Entry 6R5K (electron microscopy, 4.80 A resolution (low resolution: residue-level contacts below are approximate; hydrogen-bond / salt-bridge calls are withheld)); this record covers chains A and F of the 7 polymer chains in the assembly.

== Chain A ==
Protein: PAN2-PAN3 deadenylation complex catalytic subunit PAN2
From: Saccharomyces cerevisiae (strain ATCC 204508 / S288c)
Notes: EC 3.1.13.4
UniProt: P53010 (PAN2_YEAST); residue numbers follow UniProt; this construct covers 1-1115
Sequence (1115 residues; each row starts with the number of its first residue):
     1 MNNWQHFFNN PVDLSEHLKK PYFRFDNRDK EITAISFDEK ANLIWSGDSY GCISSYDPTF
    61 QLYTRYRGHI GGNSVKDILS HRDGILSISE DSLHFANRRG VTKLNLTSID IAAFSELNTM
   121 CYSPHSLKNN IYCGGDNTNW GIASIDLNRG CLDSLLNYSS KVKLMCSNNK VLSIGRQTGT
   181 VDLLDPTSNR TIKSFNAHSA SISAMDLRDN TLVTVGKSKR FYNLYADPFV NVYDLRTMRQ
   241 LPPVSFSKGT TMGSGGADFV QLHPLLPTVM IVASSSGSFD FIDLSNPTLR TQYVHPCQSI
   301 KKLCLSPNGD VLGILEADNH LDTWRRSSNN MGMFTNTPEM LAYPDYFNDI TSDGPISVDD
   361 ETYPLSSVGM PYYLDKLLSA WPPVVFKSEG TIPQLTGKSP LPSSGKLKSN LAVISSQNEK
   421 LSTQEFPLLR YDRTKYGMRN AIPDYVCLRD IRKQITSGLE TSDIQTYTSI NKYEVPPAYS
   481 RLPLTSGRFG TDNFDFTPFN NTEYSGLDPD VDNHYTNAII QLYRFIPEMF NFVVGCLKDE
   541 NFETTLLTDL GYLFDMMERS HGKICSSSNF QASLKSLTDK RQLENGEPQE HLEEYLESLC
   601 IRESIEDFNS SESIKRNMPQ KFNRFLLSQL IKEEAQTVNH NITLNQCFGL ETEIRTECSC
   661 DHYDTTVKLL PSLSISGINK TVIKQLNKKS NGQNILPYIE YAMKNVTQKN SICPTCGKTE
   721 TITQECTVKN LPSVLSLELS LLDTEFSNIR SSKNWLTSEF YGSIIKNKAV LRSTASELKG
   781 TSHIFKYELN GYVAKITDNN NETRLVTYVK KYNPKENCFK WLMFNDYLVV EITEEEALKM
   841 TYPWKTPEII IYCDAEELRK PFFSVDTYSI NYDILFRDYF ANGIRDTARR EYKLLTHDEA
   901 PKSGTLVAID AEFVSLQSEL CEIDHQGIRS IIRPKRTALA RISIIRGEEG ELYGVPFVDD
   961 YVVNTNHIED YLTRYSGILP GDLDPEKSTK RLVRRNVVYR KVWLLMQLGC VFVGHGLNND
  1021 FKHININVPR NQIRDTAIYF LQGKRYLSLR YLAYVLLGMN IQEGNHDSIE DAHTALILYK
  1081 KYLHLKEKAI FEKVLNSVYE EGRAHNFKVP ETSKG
Not modelled in the structure: 1-30, 396-410, 583-592, 682-691, 926-931, 1112-1115
Swiss-Prot annotation at these positions:
  - binding site (Zn(2+)): Cys660, His662, Cys713, Cys716
  - binding site (a divalent metal cation): Asp910, Glu912, Asp1020, Asp1071
  - mutagenesis: Glu912 (E912A: Abolishes nuclease activity), Asp1020 (D1020A: Abolishes nuclease activity)
Bound ions: Mg2+: Leu1047 (shared with 1 residue of chain E)
Reported in the primary citation:
  - catalytic residues: Asp910, Asp1020 (by similarity / conservation)
  - mutagenesis - D1020A: decreased catalytic activity

== Chain F ==
Protein: Polyadenylate-binding protein, cytoplasmic and nuclear
From: Saccharomyces cerevisiae (strain ATCC 204508 / S288c)
UniProt: P04147 (PABP_YEAST); residues 1-577 here = UniProt positions 1-577
Sequence (581 residues; row label = number of the first residue in the row; numbers below 1 keep their minus sign (Gly-3 is residue -3)):
    -3 GPDSMADITD KTAEQLENLN IQDDQKQAAT GSESQSVENS SASLYVGDLE PSVSEAHLYD
    57 IFSPIGSVSS IRVCRDAITK TSLGYAYVNF NDHEAGRKAI EQLNYTPIKG RLCRIMWSQR
   117 DPSLRKKGSG NIFIKNLHPD IDNKALYDTF SVFGDILSSK IATDENGKSK GFGFVHFEEE
   177 GAAKEAIDAL NGMLLNGQEI YVAPHLSRKE RDSQLEETKA HYTNLYVKNI NSETTDEQFQ
   237 ELFAKFGPIV SASLEKDADG KLKGFGFVNY EKHEDAVKAV EALNDSELNG EKLYVGRAQK
   297 KNERMHVLKK QYEAYRLEKM AKYQGVNLFV KNLDDSVDDE KLEEEFAPYG TITSAKVMRT
   357 ENGKSKGFGF VCFSTPEEAT KAITEKNQQI VAGKPLYVAI AQRKDVRRSQ LAQQIQARNQ
   417 MRYQQATAAA AAAAAGMPGQ FMPPMFYGVM PPRGVPFNGP NPQQMNPMGG MPKNGMPPQF
   477 RNGPVYGVPP QGGFPRNAND NNQFYQQKQR QALGEQLYKK VSAKTSNEEA AGKITGMILD
   537 LPPQEVFPLL ESDELFEQHY KEASAAYESF KKEQEQQTEQ A
Not modelled in the structure: -3 to 33, 199-577
Differences from the reference sequence: expression tag (-3 to 0)
Swiss-Prot annotation at these positions:
  - region: Asp281 to Ala317 (Required and sufficient for nuclear import)
  - motif: Leu12 to Ile17 (Nuclear export signal)
  - modified residue: Ala2 (N-acetylalanine), Arg107 (Omega-N-methylarginine), Ser249 (Phosphoserine), Ser332 (Phosphoserine), Ser405 (Phosphoserine)
  - cross-link (Glycyl lysine isopeptide (Lys-Gly)): Lys7 (interchain with G-Cter in ubiquitin), Lys337 (interchain with G-Cter in ubiquitin)
  - mutagenesis: Leu12 (L12A: Impairs nuclear export; when associated with A-15), Leu15 (L15A: Impairs nuclear export; when associated with A-12), Leu79 (L79A: In PAB1-14; fails to bind poly(U), but not poly(A) RNA; when associated with Q-166; Q-259 and Q-362), Tyr83 (Y83V: In PAB1-16; reduces affinity for oligo(A) about 100-fold, impairs poly(A)-dependent translation, but still interacts with eIF4G; when associated with V-170. In PAB1-15; fails to bind RNA ...), His134 to Asp136 (In PAB1-134), Val148 (V148A: In PAB1-148; greatly reduces poly(A)-dependent translation and moderately reduces stimulation of cap-dependent translation in vitro; when associated with N-151), Asp151 (D151N: In PAB1-148; greatly reduces poly(A)-dependent translation and moderately reduces stimulation of cap-dependent translation in vitro; when associated with A-148), Ile157 to Thr159 (In PAB1-157; greatly reduces poly(A)-dependent translation and stimulation of cap-dependent translation in vitro), Lys166 (K166Q: In PAB1-14; fails to bind poly(U), but not poly(A) RNA; when associated with A-79; Q-259 and Q-362), Phe170 (F170V: In PAB1-6; selectively reduces poly(A) RNA binding. In PAB1-16; reduces affinity for oligo(A) about 100-fold, impairs poly(A)-dependent translation, but still interacts with eIF4G ...), Glu175 to Gly177 (In PAB1-175; greatly reduces poly(A)-dependent translation and stimulation of cap-dependent translation in vitro), Lys180 to Glu181 (In PAB1-180; abolishes poly(A)-dependent translation and greatly reduces stimulation of cap-dependent translation in vitro. Impairs interaction with eIF4G), 7 further mutagenesis entries in UniProt

== Chain A / chain F interface ==
Contacting residue pairs - 10 pairs, chain A then chain F:
  Asp209(A) with Arg68(F)
  Arg236(A) with Arg71(F); Asp72(F); Ala73(F)
  Thr237(A) with Ala73(F)
  Leu265(A) with Tyr55(F); Val64(F); Ser65(F)
  Leu266(A) with Tyr55(F)
  Ser285(A) with Ser50(F)
Other interface residues (no listed pair), chain A (8 interface residues in all): Val269, Asp283
Other interface residues (no listed pair), chain F (12 interface residues in all): Ala52, Ile67, Ile74, Thr75

== In short ==
Chain A and chain F form an interface of 8 and 12 residues respectively. UniProt lists 4 Zn2+-binding
residues, 4 divalent metal cation-binding residues and 2 mutagenesis sites on chain A; 35 mutagenesis sites on
chain F. The paper reports catalytic residues Asp910(A) and Asp1020(A); D1020A of chain A reduces catalytic
activity.
Here chain A is PAN2-PAN3 deadenylation complex catalytic subunit PAN2 and chain F is Polyadenylate-binding
protein, cytoplasmic and nuclear, both from Saccharomyces cerevisiae (strain ATCC 204508 / S288c). Entry 6R5K
(Cryo-EM structure of a poly(A) RNP bound to the Pan2-Pan3 deadenylase) was determined by electron microscopy.
